7V4W - chains B and C of the 3 polymer chains in the assembly; structure by X-ray diffraction, 2.10 A resolution.

[Chain B]
Protein: 16A Fab Heavy chain
Source organism: Mus musculus
Notes: antibody fragment or engineered binder
Amino-acid sequence (229 residues; row label = number of the first residue in the row):
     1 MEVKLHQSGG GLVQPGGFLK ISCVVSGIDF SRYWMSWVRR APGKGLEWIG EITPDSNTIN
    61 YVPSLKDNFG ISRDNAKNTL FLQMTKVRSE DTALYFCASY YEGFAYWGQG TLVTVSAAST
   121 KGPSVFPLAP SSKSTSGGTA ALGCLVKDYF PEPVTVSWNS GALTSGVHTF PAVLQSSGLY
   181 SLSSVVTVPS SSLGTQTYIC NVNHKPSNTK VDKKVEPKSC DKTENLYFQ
Not modelled in the structure: 1, 132-138, 193-195, 221-229
Cystine bridges: Cys-23/Cys-97, Cys-144/Cys-200

[Chain C]
Protein: Mucin-1 subunit alpha
Reference sequence: P15941 (MUC1_HUMAN); residues 1-13 here correspond to UniProt positions 145-157 (UniProt number = residue number + 144)
Amino-acid sequence (13 residues; numbered 1 to 13; the number before each row is that of its first residue):
     1 RPAPGSTAPP AHG
Not modelled in the structure: 1-6

[Interface between chain B and chain C]
Pairs across the interface - 16 pairs, chain B then chain C:
  Arg-32(B) with Thr-7(C); Ala-8(C), hydrogen bond (backbone-backbone)
  Tyr-33(B) with Ala-8(C), hydrophobic
  Trp-34(B) with Pro-10(C); His-12(C)
  Glu-51(B) with His-12(C), salt bridge
  Tyr-100(B) with Ala-8(C); Pro-9(C); Pro-10(C), hydrophobic; Ala-11(C)
  Tyr-101(B) with Ala-8(C), hydrophobic; Pro-9(C)
  Glu-102(B) with Pro-9(C), hydrogen bond (backbone-backbone); Pro-10(C); Ala-11(C)
  Gly-103(B) with Ala-11(C)
Interface residues without a listed pair, chain B (10 interface residues in all): Pro-54, Phe-104

[Summary]
Chain B and chain C form an interface of 10 and 6 residues respectively; the contacts include 2 hydrogen bonds
and 1 salt bridge. Among the polar pairs are Glu-51(B)/His-12(C), Arg-32(B)/Ala-8(C) and Glu-102(B)/Pro-9(C).
Chain B is 16A Fab Heavy chain (Mus musculus) and chain C is Mucin-1 subunit alpha; the structure, Crystal
structure of Antibody 16A in complex with MUC1 peptide, was determined by X-ray diffraction.
